9N5B - chains A and I of the 13 polymer chains in the assembly; structure by X-ray diffraction, 3.10 A resolution.

[Chain A]
Molecule: DNA-directed RNA polymerase II subunit RPB1
Organism: Saccharomyces cerevisiae S288C
Notes: EC 2.7.7.6
Reference sequence: P04050 (RPB1_YEAST); residue numbers follow UniProt; this construct covers 1-1733
Sequence (1733 residues; each row starts with the number of its first residue):
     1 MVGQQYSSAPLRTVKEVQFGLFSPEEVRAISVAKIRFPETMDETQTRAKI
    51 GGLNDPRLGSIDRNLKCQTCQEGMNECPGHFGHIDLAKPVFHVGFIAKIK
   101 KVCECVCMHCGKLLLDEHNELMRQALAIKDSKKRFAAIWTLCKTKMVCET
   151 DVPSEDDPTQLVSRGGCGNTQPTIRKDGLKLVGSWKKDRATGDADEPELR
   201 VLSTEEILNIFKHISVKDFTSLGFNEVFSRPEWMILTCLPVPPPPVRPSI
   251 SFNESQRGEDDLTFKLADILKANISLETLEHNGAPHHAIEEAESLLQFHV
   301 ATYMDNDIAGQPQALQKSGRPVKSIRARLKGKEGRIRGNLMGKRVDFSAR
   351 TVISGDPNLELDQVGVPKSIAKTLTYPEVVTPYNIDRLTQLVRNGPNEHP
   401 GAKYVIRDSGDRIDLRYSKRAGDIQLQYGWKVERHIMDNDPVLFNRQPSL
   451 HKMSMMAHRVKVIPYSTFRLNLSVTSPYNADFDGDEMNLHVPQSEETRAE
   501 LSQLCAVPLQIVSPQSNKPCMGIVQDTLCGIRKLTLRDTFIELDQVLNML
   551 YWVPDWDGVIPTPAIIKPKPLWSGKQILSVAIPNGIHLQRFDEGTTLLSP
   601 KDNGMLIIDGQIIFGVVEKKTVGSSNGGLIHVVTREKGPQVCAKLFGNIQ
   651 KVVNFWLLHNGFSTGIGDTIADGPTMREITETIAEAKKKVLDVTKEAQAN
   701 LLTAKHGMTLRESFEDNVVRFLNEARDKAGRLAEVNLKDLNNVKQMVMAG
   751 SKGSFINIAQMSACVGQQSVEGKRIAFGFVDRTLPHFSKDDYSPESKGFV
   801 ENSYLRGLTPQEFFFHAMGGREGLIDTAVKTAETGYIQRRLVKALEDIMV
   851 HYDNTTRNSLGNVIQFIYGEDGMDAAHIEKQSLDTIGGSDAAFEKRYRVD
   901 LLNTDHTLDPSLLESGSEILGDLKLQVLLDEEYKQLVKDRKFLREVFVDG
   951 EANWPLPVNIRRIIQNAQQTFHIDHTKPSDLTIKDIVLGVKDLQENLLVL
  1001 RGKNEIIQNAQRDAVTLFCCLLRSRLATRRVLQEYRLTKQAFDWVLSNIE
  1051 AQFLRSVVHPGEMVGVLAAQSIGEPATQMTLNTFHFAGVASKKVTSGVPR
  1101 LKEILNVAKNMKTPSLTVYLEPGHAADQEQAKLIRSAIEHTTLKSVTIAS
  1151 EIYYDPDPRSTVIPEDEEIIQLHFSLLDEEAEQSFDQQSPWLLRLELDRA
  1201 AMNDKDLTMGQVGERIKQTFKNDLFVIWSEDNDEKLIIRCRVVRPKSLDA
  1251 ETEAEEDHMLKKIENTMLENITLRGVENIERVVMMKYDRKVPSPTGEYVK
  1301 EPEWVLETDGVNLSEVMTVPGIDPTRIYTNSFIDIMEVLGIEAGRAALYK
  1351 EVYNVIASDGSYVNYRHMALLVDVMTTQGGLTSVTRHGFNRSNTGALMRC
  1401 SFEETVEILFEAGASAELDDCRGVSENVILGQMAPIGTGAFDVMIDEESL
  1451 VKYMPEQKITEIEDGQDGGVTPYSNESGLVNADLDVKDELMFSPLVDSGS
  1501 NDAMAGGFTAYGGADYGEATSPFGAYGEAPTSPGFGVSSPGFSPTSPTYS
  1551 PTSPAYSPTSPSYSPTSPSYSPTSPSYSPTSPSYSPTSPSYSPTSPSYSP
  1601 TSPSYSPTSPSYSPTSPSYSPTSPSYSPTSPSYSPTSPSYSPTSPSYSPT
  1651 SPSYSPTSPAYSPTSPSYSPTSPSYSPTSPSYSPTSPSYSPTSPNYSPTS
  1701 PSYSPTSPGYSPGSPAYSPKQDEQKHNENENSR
Disordered / not traced: 1-2, 154-160, 187-198, 250-256, 1082-1091, 1177-1186, 1244-1256, 1447-1733
Bound ions: Zn2+ site 1: Cys67, Cys70, Cys77, His80; Zn2+ site 2: Cys107, Cys110, Cys148, Cys167; Mg2+: Asp481, Asp485 (shared with 1 residue of chain R)
Curated features (UniProtKB/Swiss-Prot):
  - region: Pro248 to Asp260 (Lid loop), Asn306 to Lys323 (Rudder loop), Pro810 to Glu822 (Bridging helix)
  - binding site (Zn(2+)): Cys67, Cys70, Cys77, His80, Cys107, Cys110, Cys148, Cys167
  - binding site (Mg(2+)): Asp481, Asp483, Asp485
  - modified residue: Thr1471 (Phosphothreonine)
  - cross-link (Glycyl lysine isopeptide (Lys-Gly)): Lys695 (interchain with G-Cter in ubiquitin), Lys1246 (interchain with G-Cter in ubiquitin), Lys1350 (interchain with G-Cter in ubiquitin)
  - natural variant: Ser1653 to Pro1659 (deletion: In strain: A364A)
  - mutagenesis: Lys1246 (K1246R: Impairs ubiquitination during transcription stress)

[Chain I]
Molecule: DNA-directed RNA polymerase II subunit RPB9
Organism: Saccharomyces cerevisiae S288C
Reference sequence: P27999 (RPB9_YEAST); residues 1-122 here = UniProt positions 1-122
Sequence (122 residues; row label = number of the first residue in the row):
     1 MTTFRFCRDCNNMLYPREDKENNRLLFECRTCSYVEEAGSPLVYRHELIT
    51 NIGETAGVVQDIGSDPTLPRSDRECPKCHSRENVFFQSQQRRKDTSMVLF
   101 FVCLSCSHIFTSDQKNKRTQFS
Disordered / not traced: 1, 120-122
Bound ions: Zn2+ site 1: Cys7, Cys10, Cys29, Cys32; Zn2+ site 2: Cys75, Cys78, Cys103, Cys106
Curated features (UniProtKB/Swiss-Prot):
  - zinc finger: Cys7 to Cys32 (C4-type), Ser71 to Thr111 (TFIIS-type)
  - binding site (Zn(2+)): Cys7, Cys10, Cys29, Cys32, Cys75, Cys78, Cys103, Cys106
  - modified residue: Ser40 (Phosphoserine)

[Chain A / chain I interface]
Contacting residue pairs (56):
  Gln698(A) - Met97(I)
  Gln698(A) - Val98(I)
  Gln698(A) - Leu99(I)
  Gln698(A) - Ser112(I)  hydrogen bond (backbone-side chain)
  Ala699(A) - Ser112(I)
  Ala699(A) - Gln114(I)  hydrogen bond (backbone-backbone)
  Asn700(A) - Ser96(I)
  Asn700(A) - Val98(I)
  Asn700(A) - Asp113(I)  hydrogen bond
  Asn700(A) - Lys115(I)
  Leu701(A) - Gln114(I)
  Leu702(A) - Lys115(I)
  Thr709(A) - Lys93(I)
  Arg711(A) - Gln87(I)  hydrogen bond
  Arg711(A) - Thr95(I)  hydrogen bond (side chain-backbone)
  Arg711(A) - Ser96(I)
  Arg711(A) - Met97(I)
  Phe714(A) - Met97(I)  hydrophobic
  Asp781(A) - Arg91(I)  salt bridge
  Arg782(A) - Thr67(I)
  Ser788(A) - Thr67(I)
  Ser788(A) - Pro69(I)
  Lys789(A) - Thr67(I)  hydrogen bond (backbone-backbone)
  Lys789(A) - Leu68(I)
  Lys789(A) - Pro69(I)
  Asp790(A) - Phe86(I)
  Asp790(A) - Gln87(I)
  Tyr792(A) - Gln87(I)
  Thr1147(A) - Leu48(I)
  Ile1148(A) - Glu47(I)
  Ile1148(A) - Leu48(I)  hydrogen bond (backbone-backbone)
  Ile1148(A) - Ile49(I)  hydrogen bond (backbone-backbone)
  Ala1149(A) - His46(I)
  Ser1150(A) - Arg45(I)
  Ser1150(A) - His46(I)  hydrogen bond (backbone-backbone)
  Glu1151(A) - Leu42(I)
  Glu1151(A) - Tyr44(I)
  Ile1152(A) - Pro41(I)
  Ile1152(A) - Leu42(I)
  Ile1152(A) - Val43(I)  hydrogen bond (backbone-backbone)
  Ile1152(A) - Tyr44(I)  hydrogen bond (backbone-backbone)
  Tyr1153(A) - Pro41(I)
  Tyr1153(A) - Leu42(I)
  Tyr1154(A) - Glu18(I)  hydrogen bond
  Tyr1154(A) - Asn23(I)
  Tyr1154(A) - Arg24(I)
  Tyr1154(A) - Leu25(I)  hydrophobic
  Tyr1154(A) - Pro41(I)  hydrogen bond (backbone-backbone)
  Pro1190(A) - Glu18(I)
  Trp1191(A) - Leu25(I)  hydrophobic
  Trp1191(A) - Val43(I)  hydrophobic
  Asp1198(A) - Ile49(I)
  Asp1257(A) - Val43(I)
  Glu1264(A) - Tyr44(I)
  Glu1264(A) - His46(I)  salt bridge
  Leu1268(A) - Leu48(I)  hydrophobic
Also at the interface, not in a pair above, chain A (32 interface residues in all): Ala697, Pro1156, Val1162, Lys1261
Also at the interface, not in a pair above, chain I (34 interface residues in all): Pro16, Asp19, Asp65, Gln89, Asp94

[Summary]
Chain A and chain I form an interface of 32 and 34 residues respectively, with 13 hydrogen bonds and 2 salt
bridges. Among the polar pairs are Asp781(A)-Arg91(I), Glu1264(A)-His46(I) and Gln698(A)-Ser112(I).
Chain A is DNA-directed RNA polymerase II subunit RPB1 and chain I is DNA-directed RNA polymerase II subunit
RPB9, both from Saccharomyces cerevisiae S288C; the structure, RNA polymerase II elongation complex containing
8-oxoG at +1 site, apo form, was determined by X-ray diffraction, deposited together with 9N5C, 9N5D, 9N5E,
9N5F and 9N5G.
